Entry 3HFA (X-ray diffraction, 2.50 A resolution); this record covers chains J and S of the 28 polymer chains in the assembly.

[Chain J]
Name: Proteasome (Beta subunit) PrcB
Organism: Mycobacterium tuberculosis
Notes: EC 3.4.25.1
UniProtKB: O33245 (O33245_MYCTU); residues 301-534 here correspond to UniProt positions 58-291 (UniProt number = residue number - 243)
Sequence (240 residues; row label = number of the first residue in the row):
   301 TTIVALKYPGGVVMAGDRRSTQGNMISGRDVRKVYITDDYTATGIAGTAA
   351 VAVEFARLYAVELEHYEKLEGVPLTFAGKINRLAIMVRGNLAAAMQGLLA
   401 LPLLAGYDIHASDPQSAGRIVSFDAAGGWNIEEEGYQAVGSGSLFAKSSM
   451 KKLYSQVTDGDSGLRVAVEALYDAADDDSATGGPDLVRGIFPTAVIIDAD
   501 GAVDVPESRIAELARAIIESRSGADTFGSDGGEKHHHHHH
Not modelled in the structure: 523-540
Sequence notes: expression tag (535-540)
Ligand contacts: dimethylformamide (DMF): A377, I380, N381, W429, I431

[Chain S]
Name: Proteasome (Alpha subunit) PrcA
Organism: Mycobacterium tuberculosis
Notes: EC 3.4.25.1
UniProtKB: O33244 (O33244_MYCTU); residues 10-248 here = UniProt positions 10-248
Sequence (240 residues; numbered 9 to 248; the number before each row is that of its first residue):
     9 MEQAMRERSELARKGIARAKSVVALAYAGGVLFVAENPSRSLQKISELYD
    59 RVGFAAAGKFNEFDNLRRGGIQFADTRGYAYDRRDVTGRQLANVYAQTLG
   109 TIFTEQAKPYEVELCVAEVAHYGETKRPELYRITYDGSIADEPHFVVMGG
   159 TTEPIANALKESYAENASLTDALRIAVAALRAGSADTSGGDQPTLGVASL
   209 EVAVLDANRPRRAFRRITGSALQALLVDQESPQSDGESSG
Not modelled in the structure: 191-202, 235-248
Sequence notes: initiating methionine (9)
Ligand contacts: dimethylformamide (DMF): L74, G77, G78, V102, Y103, T106

[Interface between chain J and chain S]
Pairs across the interface (22; chain J residue first):
  Y366(J) - R85(S)
  Y366(J) - Y89(S)  hydrophobic
  Y366(J) - D93(S)  hydrogen bond (side chain-backbone)
  Y366(J) - Q98(S)
  E370(J) - R85(S)  salt bridge
  E370(J) - R97(S)  salt bridge
  E370(J) - Q98(S)  hydrogen bond
  L374(J) - Y89(S)  hydrophobic
  L374(J) - D93(S)
  T375(J) - D90(S)
  T375(J) - R92(S)
  T375(J) - D93(S)  hydrogen bond (backbone-side chain)
  A377(J) - D90(S)
  G378(J) - Y89(S)
  G378(J) - D90(S)
  G378(J) - D93(S)
  N381(J) - Y87(S)  hydrogen bond (side chain-backbone)
  N381(J) - A88(S)  hydrogen bond (side chain-backbone)
  N381(J) - Y89(S)  hydrogen bond (side chain-backbone)
  R382(J) - A88(S)  hydrogen bond (side chain-backbone)
  R382(J) - Y89(S)
  I385(J) - A88(S)
Interface residues without a listed pair, chain J (11 interface residues in all): G371, P373

[In short]
11 residues of chain J and 9 residues of chain S are in contact, with 7 hydrogen bonds and 2 salt bridges.
Polar contacts include E370(J)-R85(S), E370(J)-R97(S) and Y366(J)-D93(S). Ligands of chain J:
dimethylformamide. Ligands of chain S: dimethylformamide.
Here chain J is Proteasome (Beta subunit) PrcB and chain S is Proteasome (Alpha subunit) PrcA, both from
Mycobacterium tuberculosis. Entry 3HFA (Crystal Structure of Mycobacterium Tuberculosis Proteasome open-gate
mutant) was determined by X-ray diffraction, deposited together with 3H6F, 3H6I and 3HF9.
